PDB entry 2VXC | X-ray diffraction, 3.10 A resolution | chains A and B of the 3 polymer chains in the assembly

# Chain A (and B)
Protein: DNA repair protein RHP9
From: Schizosaccharomyces pombe
Notes: fragment: brct domain, residues 537-778; chain B of this document is another copy of the same molecule, construct and numbering; everything in this record applies to it too
UniProtKB: P87074 (RHP9_SCHPO); numbering as in UniProt (aligned over 537-778)
Sequence (242 residues; each row starts with the number of its first residue):
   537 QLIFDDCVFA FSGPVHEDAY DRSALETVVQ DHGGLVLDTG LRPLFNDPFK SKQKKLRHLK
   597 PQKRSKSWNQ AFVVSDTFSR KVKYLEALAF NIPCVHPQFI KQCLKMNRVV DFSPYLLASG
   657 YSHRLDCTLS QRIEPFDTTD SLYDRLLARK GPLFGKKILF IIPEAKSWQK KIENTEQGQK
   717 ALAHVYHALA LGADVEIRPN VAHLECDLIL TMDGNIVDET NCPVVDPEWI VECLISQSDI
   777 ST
Not modelled in the structure: 699-709, 751-758 (chain B: 537, 700-709)
Residues lining bound ligands: praseodymium ion (PR): Gln537, Asp541, Asp542

# Chain A / chain B interface
Pairs across the interface (44; chain A residue first):
  Asp612(A) - Cys663(B)
  Thr613(A) - Cys663(B)
  His632(A) - Leu661(B)  hydrogen bond (side chain-backbone)
  His632(A) - Cys663(B)
  Gln634(A) - Leu661(B)
  Gln638(A) - Thr778(B)
  Lys641(A) - Thr778(B)  hydrogen bond (side chain-backbone)
  Ser649(A) - Arg668(B)  hydrogen bond (backbone-side chain)
  Pro650(A) - Arg668(B)
  Pro650(A) - Ser772(B)
  Pro650(A) - Ser774(B)
  Leu652(A) - Leu665(B)
  Leu652(A) - Ser666(B)  hydrogen bond (backbone-backbone)
  Leu653(A) - Cys663(B)  hydrophobic
  Leu653(A) - Thr664(B)
  Leu653(A) - Ser666(B)  hydrogen bond (backbone-side chain)
  Ala654(A) - Ala654(B)  hydrophobic
  Ala654(A) - Thr664(B)  hydrogen bond (backbone-backbone)
  Ala654(A) - Leu665(B)
  Ala654(A) - Ser666(B)
  Leu661(A) - His632(B)  hydrogen bond (backbone-side chain)
  Leu661(A) - Gln634(B)
  Cys663(A) - Asp612(B)
  Cys663(A) - Thr613(B)
  Cys663(A) - His632(B)
  Cys663(A) - Leu653(B)  hydrophobic
  Thr664(A) - Leu653(B)
  Thr664(A) - Ala654(B)  hydrogen bond (backbone-backbone)
  Thr664(A) - Thr664(B)
  Leu665(A) - Leu652(B)
  Leu665(A) - Ala654(B)
  Ser666(A) - Leu652(B)  hydrogen bond (backbone-backbone)
  Ser666(A) - Leu653(B)  hydrogen bond (side chain-backbone)
  Ser666(A) - Ala654(B)  hydrogen bond (side chain-backbone)
  Ser666(A) - Ser666(B)
  Ser666(A) - Gln667(B)  hydrogen bond (side chain-backbone)
  Gln667(A) - Ser666(B)  hydrogen bond (backbone-side chain)
  Arg668(A) - Ser649(B)  hydrogen bond (side chain-backbone)
  Arg668(A) - Pro650(B)
  Ser772(A) - Pro650(B)
  Ser774(A) - Pro650(B)
  Thr778(A) - Gln638(B)
  Thr778(A) - Lys641(B)  hydrogen bond (backbone-side chain)
  Thr778(A) - Met642(B)
Interface residues without a listed pair, chain A (28 interface residues in all): Phe614, Met642, Tyr651, Ser655, Arg660, Asp662, Ser777
Interface residues without a listed pair, chain B (27 interface residues in all): Phe614, Tyr651, Ser655, Asp662, Ser777

# In short
28 residues of chain A face 27 of chain B across their interface, with 15 hydrogen bonds. Among the polar
pairs are His632(A)-Leu661(B), Lys641(A)-Thr778(B) and Ser649(A)-Arg668(B). Chain A binds praseodymium ion.
Both chains are DNA repair protein RHP9 (Schizosaccharomyces pombe). Entry 2VXC (Structure of the Crb2-BRCT2
domain complex with phosphopeptide) was determined by X-ray diffraction.
